3CVP - chains A and B; structure by X-ray diffraction, 2.00 A resolution.

== Chain A ==
Molecule: Peroxisome targeting signal 1 receptor PEX5
From: Trypanosoma brucei
Notes: fragment: Peroxisomal Targeting Singal 1 (PTS1) binding domain of TbPEX5
UniProtKB: Q9U7C3 (Q9U7C3_9TRYP); numbering as in UniProt (aligned over 332-655)
Sequence (327 residues; numbered 329 to 655; the number before each row is that of its first residue):
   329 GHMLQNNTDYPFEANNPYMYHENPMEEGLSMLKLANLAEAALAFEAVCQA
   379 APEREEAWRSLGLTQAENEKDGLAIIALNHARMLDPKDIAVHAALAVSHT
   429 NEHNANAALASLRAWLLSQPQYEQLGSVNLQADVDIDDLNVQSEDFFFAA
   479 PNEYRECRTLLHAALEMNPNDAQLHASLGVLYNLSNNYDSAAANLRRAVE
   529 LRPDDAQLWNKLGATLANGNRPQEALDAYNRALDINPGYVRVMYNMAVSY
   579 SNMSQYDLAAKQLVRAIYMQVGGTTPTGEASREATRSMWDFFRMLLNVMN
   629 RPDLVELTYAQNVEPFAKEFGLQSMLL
Not modelled in the structure: 329-335, 453-473, 600-612, 649-655
Sequence notes: expression tag (329-331); engineered mutation A378 (Lys in Q9U7C3), A379 (Glu in Q9U7C3)

== Chain B ==
Molecule: 10-SKL PTS1 peptide Ac-GTLSNRASKL
Sequence (10 residues; each row starts with the number of its first residue):
     1 GTLSNRASKL
Not modelled in the structure: 1-4

== Interface between chain A and chain B ==
Contacting residue pairs - 26 pairs, chain A then chain B:
  E397(A) with K9(B)
  V425(A) with L10(B)
  T428(A) with L10(B)
  N429(A) with K9(B); L10(B), hydrogen bond (side chain-backbone)
  N511(A) with L10(B)
  N538(A) with K9(B), hydrogen bond (side chain-backbone); L10(B), hydrogen bond (side chain-backbone)
  K539(A) with L10(B)
  A542(A) with S8(B); K9(B); L10(B)
  T543(A) with L10(B)
  A545(A) with S8(B)
  N546(A) with A7(B); S8(B), hydrogen bond (side chain-backbone)
  Y557(A) with S8(B)
  R569(A) with K9(B); L10(B), hydrogen bond (side chain-backbone)
  N573(A) with S8(B); K9(B), hydrogen bond (side chain-backbone)
  V576(A) with R6(B); A7(B); S8(B)
  N580(A) with N5(B), hydrogen bond (side chain-backbone); R6(B), hydrogen bond (side chain-backbone)
Also at the interface, not in a pair above, chain A (21 interface residues in all): D399, E430, V508, Y567, Y572

== Overview ==
The interface between chain A and chain B involves 21 residues on one side and 6 on the other; the contacts
include 8 hydrogen bonds. Polar pairs include N429(A)-L10(B), N538(A)-K9(B) and N538(A)-L10(B).
Chain A is Peroxisome targeting signal 1 receptor PEX5 (Trypanosoma brucei) and chain B is 10-SKL PTS1 peptide
Ac-GTLSNRASKL; the structure, Structure of Peroxisomal Targeting Signal 1 (PTS1) binding domain of Trypanosoma
brucei Peroxin 5 (TbPEX5)complexed to ..., was determined by X-ray diffraction (same publication as 3CV0,
3CVL, 3CVN and 3CVQ).
